PDB entry 7SCE | X-ray diffraction, 2.75 A resolution | chain A

# Chain A
Molecule: Thioredoxin 1, Heparan sulfate glucosamine 3-O-sulfotransferase 5
From: Escherichia coli
Notes: EC 2.8.2.23
Reference sequence: chimeric construct of P0AA25, Q8IZT8: residues 1-108 from P0AA25 (THIO_ECOLI) positions 1-108 (same numbers); residues 1086-1346 from Q8IZT8 positions 86-346 (UniProt number = residue number - 1000)
Amino-acid sequence (372 residues; numbered 1 to 1346; 974 numbers in that range are skipped by the numbering (no residue carries them; nothing is unmodelled there); the number before each row is that of its first residue):
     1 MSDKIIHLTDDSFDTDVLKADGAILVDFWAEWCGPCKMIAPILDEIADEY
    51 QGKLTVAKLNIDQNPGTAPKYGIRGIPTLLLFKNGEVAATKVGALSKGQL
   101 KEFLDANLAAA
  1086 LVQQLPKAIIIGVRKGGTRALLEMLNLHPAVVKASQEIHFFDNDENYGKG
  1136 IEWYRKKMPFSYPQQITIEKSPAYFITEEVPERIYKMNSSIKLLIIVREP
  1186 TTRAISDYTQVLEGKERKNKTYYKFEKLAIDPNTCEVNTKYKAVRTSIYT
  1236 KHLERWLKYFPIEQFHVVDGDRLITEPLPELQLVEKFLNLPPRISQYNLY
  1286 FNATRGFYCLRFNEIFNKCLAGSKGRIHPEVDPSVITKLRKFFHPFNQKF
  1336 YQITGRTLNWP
Disordered / not traced: 1-2
Construct notes: linker (109-111); engineered mutation Glu-1299 (Ile299 in Q8IZT8)
Disulfide bonds: Cys-33/Cys-36, Cys-1294/Cys-1304
Small-molecule neighbours: adenosine-3'-5'-diphosphate (A3P): Val-1098, Arg-1099, Lys-1100, Gly-1101, Gly-1102, Thr-1103, Arg-1104, Ala-1105, Met-1109, Lys-1155, Arg-1183, Ser-1191, Leu-1258, Ile-1259, Phe-1292, Tyr-1293, Leu-1305, Ser-1308, Lys-1309, Gly-1310, Arg-1311, His-1313
From the paper describing this entry:
  - conformationally variable residues (loop rearrangement, order/disorder transition): Ala-1119 to Phe-1125, Phe-1297 to Lys-1303, Gly-1307 to Gly-1310
  - catalytic residues: Glu-1122
  - binding site for adenosine-3'-5'-diphosphate: Lys-1309, Gly-1310
  - binding site for n,O6-disulfo-glucosamine: Glu-1122, Ala-1158, Lys-1200, Lys-1227, Lys-1303, Ala-1306
  - binding site for beta-D-glucopyranuronic acid: Arg-1099, Arg-1104, Gln-1195, Ser-1308
  - binding site for 2-O-sulfo-alpha-L-idopyranuronic acid: Lys-1205
  - mutagenesis - E1108R: decreased catalytic activity on all three 8-mer substrates
  - contacts within the chain: Arg-1104/Glu-1108 (hydrogen bond), Glu-1108/Lys-1303 (hydrogen bond)
  - mutagenesis - A1306H: unchanged catalytic activity on 8-mer-1
  - mutagenesis - A1306H: decreased catalytic activity on 8-mer-3
  - specificity-determining residues: Lys-1303, Ala-1306
  - specificity-determining residues: Val-1196, Gly-1199 (proposed by the authors, not directly observed)

# In short
Ligands of chain A: adenosine-3'-5'-diphosphate. From the paper: the catalytic residue Glu-1122; E1108R
reduces catalytic activity on all three 8-mer substrates.
Chain A is Thioredoxin 1, Heparan sulfate glucosamine 3-O-sulfotransferase 5 (Escherichia coli); the
structure, Ternary complex of fixed-arm Trx-3ost5 (I299E) with 8mer-2 octasaccharide substrate and co-factor
product PAP, was determined by X-ray diffraction together with 7SCD from the same study.
